Entry 4QY0 (X-ray diffraction, 2.47 A resolution); this record covers chains D and E of the 6 polymer chains in the assembly.

== Chain D ==
Molecule: hemagglutinin
From: Influenza A virus
Sequence (174 residues; each row starts with the number of its first residue):
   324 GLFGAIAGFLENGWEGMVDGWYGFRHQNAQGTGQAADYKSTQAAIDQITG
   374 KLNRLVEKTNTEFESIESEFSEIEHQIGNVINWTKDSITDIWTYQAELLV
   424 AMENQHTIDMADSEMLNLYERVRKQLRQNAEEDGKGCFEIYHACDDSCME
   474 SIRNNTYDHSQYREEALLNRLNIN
Cystine bridges: C467-C471
Covalent attachments: N-acetylglucosamine (NAG) linked to N405

== Chain E ==
Molecule: hemagglutinin
From: Influenza A virus
Sequence (318 residues; numbered 1 to 318; the number before each row is that of its first residue):
     1 DKICLGHHAVANGTIVKTLTNEQEEVTNATETVESTGINRLCMKGRKHKD
    51 LGNCHPIGMLIGTPACDLHLTGMWDTLIERENAIAYCYPGATVNVEALRQ
   101 KIMESGGINKISTGFTYGSSINSAGTTRACMRNGGNSFYAELKWLVSKSK
   151 GQNFPQTTNTYRNTDTAEHLIMWGIHHPSSTQEKNDLYGTQSISISVGSS
   201 TYRNNFVPVVGARPQVNGQSGRIDFHWTLVQPGDNITFSHNGGLIAPSRV
   251 SKLIGRGLGIQSDAPIDNNCESKCFWRGGSINTRLPFQNLSPRTVGQCPK
   301 YVNRRSLMLATGMRNVPE
Cystine bridges: C42-C270, C54-C66, C87-C130, C274-C298
Covalent attachments: N-acetylglucosamine (NAG) linked to N235

== How chain D and chain E interact ==
Contacting residue pairs (10; chain D residue first):
  E397(D) - A97(E)
  H398(D) - A97(E)
  H398(D) - Q100(E)
  H398(D) - K101(E)
  H398(D) - E104(E)  salt bridge
  Q399(D) - E96(E)
  Q399(D) - Q100(E)
  N402(D) - Q100(E)  hydrogen bond
  N402(D) - E104(E)  hydrogen bond
  D413(D) - K300(E)  salt bridge

== Overview ==
5 residues of chain D and 6 residues of chain E are in contact; the contacts include 2 hydrogen bonds and 2
salt bridges. Among the polar pairs are H398(D)-E104(E), D413(D)-K300(E) and N402(D)-Q100(E). Covalently
linked N-acetylglucosamine: at N405(D). Covalently linked N-acetylglucosamine: at N235(E).
Chain D is hemagglutinin and chain E is hemagglutinin, both from Influenza A virus; the structure, Structure
of H10 from human-infecting H10N8, was determined by X-ray diffraction together with 4QY1 and 4QY2 from the
same study.
